Entry 4RML (X-ray diffraction, 1.60 A resolution); this record covers chain A.

[Chain A]
Name: Latrophilin-3
From: Mus musculus
Notes: fragment: Olfactomedin Domain (199-495)
Reference sequence: Q80TS3 (LPHN3_MOUSE); numbering as in UniProt (aligned over 199-495)
Chain sequence (321 residues; row label = number of the first residue in the row):
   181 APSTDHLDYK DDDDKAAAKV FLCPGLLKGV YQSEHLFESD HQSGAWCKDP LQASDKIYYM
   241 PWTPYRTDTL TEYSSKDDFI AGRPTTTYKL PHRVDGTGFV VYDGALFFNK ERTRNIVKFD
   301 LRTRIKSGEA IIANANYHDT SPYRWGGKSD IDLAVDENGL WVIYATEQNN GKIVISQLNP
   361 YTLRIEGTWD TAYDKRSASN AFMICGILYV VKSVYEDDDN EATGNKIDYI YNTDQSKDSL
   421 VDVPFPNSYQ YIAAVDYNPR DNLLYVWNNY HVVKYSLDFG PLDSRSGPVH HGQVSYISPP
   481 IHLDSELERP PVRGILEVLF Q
Unresolved in the structure: 181-199, 395-403, 463-501
Construct notes: expression tag (181-198, 496-501)
UniProt features mapped onto this chain:
  - region: Tyr317 to Glu347 (Interaction with FLRT3)
  - binding site (Ca(2+)): Asp332, Asn380, Ala381, Val435
  - mutagenesis: Pro244 (P244N: Strongly reduces FLRT2 binding; when associated with T-246), Arg246 (R246T: Strongly reduces FLRT2 binding; when associated with N-244), Thr267 (T267N: Strongly reduces FLRT2 binding; when associated with T-269), Lys269 (K269T: Strongly reduces FLRT2 binding; when associated with N-267), Arg292 (R292N: Abolishes interaction with FLRT2; when associated with T-294), Arg294 (R294T: Abolishes interaction with FLRT2; when associated with N-292), Tyr317 to Thr320 (In 4A mutant; abolished binding to FLRT proteins; when associated with A-376), Tyr323 (Y323A: Abolishes FLRT3 binding), Arg324 (R324N: Abolishes interaction with FLRT2; when associated with T-326), Gly326 (G326T: Abolishes interaction with FLRT2; when associated with N-324), Asp332 (D332A: Strongly reduces FLRT3 binding), Arg376 (R376A: In 4A mutant; abolished binding to FLRT proteins; when associated with 317-A--A-321)
Cystine bridges: Cys203-Cys385
Ion coordination: Mg2+: Val435, Asp436
From the paper describing this entry:
  - Mg2+ coordination: Val435, Asp436
  - conformationally variable residues (loop rearrangement): Asn316 to Ser329, Lys392 to Asn405, Phe425 to Ala434
  - mutagenesis - A313S: unchanged expression

[In short]
Val435 and Asp436 form the Mg2+ site. UniProt lists 4 Ca2+-binding residues and 15 mutagenesis sites. From the
paper: A313S leaves expression unchanged; Mg2+ coordination by Val435 and Asp436.
Chain A is Latrophilin-3 (Mus musculus); the structure, Crystal structure of the Olfactomedin domain of
latrophilin 3 in C2221 crystal form, was determined by X-ray diffraction together with 4RMK and 4YEB from the
same study.
